2O8X - chains A and C of the 3 polymer chains in the assembly; structure by X-ray diffraction, 3.00 A resolution.

== Chain A (and C) ==
Name: Probable RNA polymerase sigma-C factor
Source organism: Mycobacterium tuberculosis
Notes: fragment: Region 4, Promoter -35 element recognition domain; chain C of this document is another copy of the same molecule, construct and numbering; everything in this record applies to it too
Reference sequence: P66809 (RPSC_MYCTU); numbering as in UniProt (aligned over 117-185)
Amino-acid sequence (70 residues; numbered 116 to 185; the number before each row is that of its first residue):
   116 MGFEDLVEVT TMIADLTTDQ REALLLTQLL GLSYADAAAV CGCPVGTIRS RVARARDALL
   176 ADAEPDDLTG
Not modelled in the structure: 177-185
Sequence notes: initiating methionine (116)

== How chain A and chain C interact ==
Residue-residue contacts (22):
  M116(A) - A129(C)
  M116(A) - D130(C)
  G117(A) - A129(C)
  G117(A) - R136(C)
  F118(A) - T126(C)
  F118(A) - A129(C)
  D120(A) - R136(C)  salt bridge
  L121(A) - T125(C)
  L121(A) - I128(C)  hydrophobic
  L121(A) - A129(C)  hydrophobic
  L121(A) - R136(C)
  V124(A) - L140(C)  hydrophobic
  L139(A) - L144(C)
  Q143(A) - Q143(C)
  Q143(A) - L144(C)
  Q143(A) - L145(C)
  Q143(A) - G146(C)
  R171(A) - L145(C)  hydrogen bond (side chain-backbone)
  R171(A) - G146(C)  hydrogen bond (side chain-backbone)
  R171(A) - L147(C)
  L175(A) - L141(C)  hydrophobic
  L175(A) - L145(C)  hydrophobic
Other interface residues (no listed pair), chain A (12 interface residues in all): I128, L174
Other interface residues (no listed pair), chain C (14 interface residues in all): V155

== In short ==
Chain A and chain C form an interface of 12 and 14 residues respectively, with 2 hydrogen bonds and 1 salt
bridge. Among the polar pairs are D120(A)-R136(C), R171(A)-L145(C) and R171(A)-G146(C).
Chain A and chain C are both Probable RNA polymerase sigma-C factor (Mycobacterium tuberculosis); the
structure, Crystal structure of the "-35 element" promoter recognition domain of Mycobacterium tuberculosis
SigC, was determined by X-ray diffraction together with 2O7G from the same study.
